4PRA - chains A and C of the 3 polymer chains in the assembly; structure by X-ray diffraction, 1.85 A resolution.

Chain A:
Protein: MHC class I antigen
Organism: Homo sapiens
UniProtKB: C5MK56 (C5MK56_HUMAN); residues 1-276 here correspond to UniProt positions 25-300 (UniProt number = residue number + 24)
Sequence (276 residues; numbered 1 to 276; the number before each row is that of its first residue):
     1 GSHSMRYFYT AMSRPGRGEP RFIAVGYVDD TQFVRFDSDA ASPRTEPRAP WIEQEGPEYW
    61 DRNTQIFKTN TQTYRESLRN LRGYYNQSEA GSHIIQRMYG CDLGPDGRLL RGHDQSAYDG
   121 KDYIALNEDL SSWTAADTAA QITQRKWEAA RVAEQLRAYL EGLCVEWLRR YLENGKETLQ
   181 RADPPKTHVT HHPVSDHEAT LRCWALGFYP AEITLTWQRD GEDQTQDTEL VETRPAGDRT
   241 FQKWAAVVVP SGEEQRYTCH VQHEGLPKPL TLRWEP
Cystine bridges: Cys-101/Cys-164, Cys-203/Cys-259
Reported in the primary citation:
  - specificity-determining residues: Leu-156

Chain C:
Protein: Epstein-Barr nuclear antigen 1
UniProtKB: P03211 (EBNA1_EBVB9); residues 1-11 here correspond to UniProt positions 407-417 (UniProt number = residue number + 406)
Sequence (11 residues; each row starts with the number of its first residue):
     1 HPVGQADYFE Y

Interface between chain A and chain C:
Residue-residue contacts (52; chain A residue first):
  Met-5(A) / His-1(C)
  Tyr-7(A) / His-1(C)  hydrogen bond (side chain-backbone)
  Tyr-7(A) / Pro-2(C)
  Tyr-9(A) / Pro-2(C)
  Tyr-9(A) / Asp-7(C)
  Tyr-59(A) / His-1(C)
  Arg-62(A) / His-1(C)
  Arg-62(A) / Tyr-8(C)
  Asn-63(A) / His-1(C)
  Asn-63(A) / Pro-2(C)
  Ile-66(A) / His-1(C)
  Ile-66(A) / Pro-2(C)  hydrophobic
  Ile-66(A) / Val-3(C)
  Ile-66(A) / Tyr-8(C)
  Phe-67(A) / Pro-2(C)  hydrophobic
  Thr-69(A) / Tyr-8(C)
  Asn-70(A) / Asp-7(C)
  Thr-73(A) / Asp-7(C)
  Thr-73(A) / Tyr-8(C)
  Thr-73(A) / Glu-10(C)
  Tyr-74(A) / Tyr-11(C)  hydrogen bond
  Glu-76(A) / Glu-10(C)
  Ser-77(A) / Glu-10(C)
  Ser-77(A) / Tyr-11(C)  hydrogen bond (side chain-backbone)
  Asn-80(A) / Glu-10(C)
  Asn-80(A) / Tyr-11(C)
  Leu-81(A) / Tyr-11(C)  hydrophobic
  Tyr-84(A) / Tyr-11(C)  hydrogen bond (side chain-backbone)
  Ile-95(A) / Tyr-11(C)
  Arg-97(A) / Asp-7(C)  salt bridge
  Arg-97(A) / Tyr-11(C)
  Tyr-99(A) / Pro-2(C)
  Tyr-99(A) / Val-3(C)  hydrogen bond (side chain-backbone)
  Tyr-99(A) / Asp-7(C)
  Ser-116(A) / Tyr-11(C)  hydrogen bond
  Tyr-123(A) / Tyr-11(C)  hydrophobic
  Thr-143(A) / Tyr-11(C)  hydrogen bond (side chain-backbone)
  Lys-146(A) / Tyr-11(C)  hydrogen bond (side chain-backbone)
  Trp-147(A) / Phe-9(C)  hydrogen bond (side chain-backbone)
  Trp-147(A) / Glu-10(C)  hydrogen bond (side chain-backbone)
  Trp-147(A) / Tyr-11(C)  hydrophobic
  Ala-150(A) / Phe-9(C)  hydrophobic
  Val-152(A) / Ala-6(C)
  Gln-155(A) / Gln-5(C)
  Gln-155(A) / Ala-6(C)
  Gln-155(A) / Phe-9(C)
  Leu-156(A) / Ala-6(C)  hydrophobic
  Tyr-159(A) / His-1(C)  hydrogen bond (side chain-backbone)
  Tyr-159(A) / Pro-2(C)
  Tyr-159(A) / Val-3(C)
  Trp-167(A) / His-1(C)
  Tyr-171(A) / His-1(C)  hydrogen bond (side chain-backbone)
Other interface residues (no listed pair), chain A (33 interface residues in all): Gln-65
Other interface residues (no listed pair), chain C (11 interface residues in all): Gly-4

Overview:
Chain A and chain C form an interface of 33 and 11 residues respectively, with 12 hydrogen bonds and 1 salt
bridge. Polar contacts include Arg-97(A)/Asp-7(C), Tyr-7(A)/His-1(C) and Tyr-74(A)/Tyr-11(C). The paper
reports the specificity determinant Leu-156(A).
Here chain A is MHC class I antigen (Homo sapiens) and chain C is Epstein-Barr nuclear antigen 1. Entry 4PRA
(Crystal structure of a HLA-B*35:01-HPVG-Q5) was determined by X-ray diffraction together with 4PR5, 4PRB,
4PRD, 4PRE, 4PRH, 4PRI, 4PRN and 4PRP from the same study.
